Entry 8FTI (electron microscopy, 3.50 A resolution); this record covers chains A and B.

# Chain A
Molecule: Integrase
From: Planctomycetota bacterium
UniProtKB: A0A660UUL5 (A0A660UUL5_9BACT); residue numbers follow UniProt; this construct covers 1-775
Sequence (775 residues; numbered 1 to 775; the number before each row is that of its first residue):
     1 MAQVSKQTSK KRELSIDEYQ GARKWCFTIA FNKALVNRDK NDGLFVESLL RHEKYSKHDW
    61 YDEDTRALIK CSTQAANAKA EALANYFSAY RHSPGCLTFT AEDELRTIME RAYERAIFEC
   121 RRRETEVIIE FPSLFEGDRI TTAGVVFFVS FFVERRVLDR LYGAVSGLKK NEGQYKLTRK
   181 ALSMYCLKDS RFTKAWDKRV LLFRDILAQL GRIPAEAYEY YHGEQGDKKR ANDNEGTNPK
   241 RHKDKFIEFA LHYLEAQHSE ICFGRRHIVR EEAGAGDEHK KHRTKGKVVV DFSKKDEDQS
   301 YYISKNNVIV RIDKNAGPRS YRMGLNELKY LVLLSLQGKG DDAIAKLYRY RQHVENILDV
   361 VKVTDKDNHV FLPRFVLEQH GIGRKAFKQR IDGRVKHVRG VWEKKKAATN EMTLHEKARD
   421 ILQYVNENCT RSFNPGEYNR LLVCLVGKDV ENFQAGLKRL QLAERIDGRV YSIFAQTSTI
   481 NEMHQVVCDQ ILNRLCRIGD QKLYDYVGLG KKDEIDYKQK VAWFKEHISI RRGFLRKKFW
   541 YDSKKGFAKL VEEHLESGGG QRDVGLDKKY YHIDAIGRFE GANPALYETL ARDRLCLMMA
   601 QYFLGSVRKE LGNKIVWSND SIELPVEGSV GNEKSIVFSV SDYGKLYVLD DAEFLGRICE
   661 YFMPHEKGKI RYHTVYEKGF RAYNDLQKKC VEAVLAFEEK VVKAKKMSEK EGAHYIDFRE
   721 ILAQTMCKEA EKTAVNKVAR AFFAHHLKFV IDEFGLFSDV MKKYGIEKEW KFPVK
Disordered / not traced: 1-13, 228-232, 271-280, 707-716
Differences from the reference sequence: engineered mutation Ala84 (Arg in A0A660UUL5), Ala89 (His in A0A660UUL5), Ala739 (Arg in A0A660UUL5), Ala744 (His in A0A660UUL5)
Reported in the primary citation:
  - binding site for crRNA-linker-target hairpin RNA (chain B): Lys57, Arg155, Arg156, Arg179, Lys188, Arg191, Thr193, Arg204, Asp205, Lys243, Lys245, Arg681
  - mutagenesis - K54A, K54E, K57A, R155A/R156A, R179A, R179E/K180E, K188E/R191E, K188E, R191E, K194E, R204E, K243E/K245E, K645E, Y647A, R681A, R719A, R719E, K748E: decreased catalytic activity
  - conformationally variable residues (loop rearrangement, order/disorder transition): Lys194, Arg608, Lys609, Lys645, Asp717 to Glu729
  - mutagenesis - K194E, R608E/K609E, K645E: abolished catalytic activity
  - mutagenesis - Y643A: abolished catalytic activity (collateral activity)
  - mutagenesis - Y647A: unchanged catalytic activity (on-target cleavage activity)

# Chain B
Molecule: crRNA-linker-target hairpin RNA
Sequence (103 nucleotides; numbered -67 to 35; the number before each row is that of its first residue; numbers below 1 keep their minus sign (G-67 is residue -67)):
   -67 GGAAGAAGAG UUUAUUCAGA UAGAUUUGUC CUUCUUCGGA CAAAUCUAUC UGAAUAAACU
    -7 CUUCUUCGCU GGAGCAGCCC CCGAUUUGUG GGGUGAUUAC AGC
Disordered / not traced: -36 to -31

# How chain A and chain B interact
Pairs across the interface - 97 pairs, chain A then chain B:
  Arg51(A) with G-49(B), salt bridge to the phosphate
  Tyr55(A) with C-51(B), sugar contact
  Lys57(A) with G-16(B), sugar contact
  Arg155(A) with A-25(B), salt bridge to the phosphate
  Arg156(A) with A-25(B), sugar contact
  Asp159(A) with A-26(B), hydrogen bond to the sugar
  Arg179(A) with C-27(B), sugar contact
  Lys188(A) with G-49(B), phosphate contact
  Asp189(A) with A-24(B), phosphate contact
  Ser190(A) with A-24(B), hydrogen bond to the phosphate
  Arg191(A) with C-51(B), salt bridge to the phosphate; A-50(B), salt bridge to the phosphate
  Phe192(A) with A-50(B), phosphate contact; G-49(B), phosphate contact
  Thr193(A) with C-51(B), phosphate contact; A-50(B), hydrogen bond to the phosphate
  Trp196(A) with A-15(B), sugar contact; A-14(B), sugar contact
  Arg204(A) with U-52(B), hydrogen bond to the phosphate
  Asp205(A) with A-12(B), hydrogen bond to the sugar
  Glu235(A) with A-11(B), hydrogen bond to the sugar; A-10(B), sugar contact
  His242(A) with A-10(B), sugar contact
  Lys243(A) with A-11(B), hydrogen bond to the phosphate; A-10(B), salt bridge to the phosphate
  Lys245(A) with A-12(B), phosphate contact; A-11(B), salt bridge to the phosphate
  Lys281(A) with C35(B), base contact
  His282(A) with C35(B), base contact
  Lys285(A) with U-3(B), hydrogen bond to the sugar
  Lys287(A) with A33(B), salt bridge to the phosphate
  Val290(A) with A31(B), sugar contact
  Tyr302(A) with A31(B), hydrogen bond to the phosphate
  Lys305(A) with G9(B), hydrogen bond to the sugar; U29(B), base contact
  Asn306(A) with C10(B), phosphate contact
  Asn307(A) with A8(B), sugar contact; G9(B), sugar contact
  Arg322(A) with A31(B), salt bridge to the phosphate
  Lys329(A) with U19(B), base contact
  Tyr330(A) with G20(B), hydrogen bond to the phosphate
  Phe371(A) with C7(B), hydrogen bond to the sugar
  Leu372(A) with C7(B), sugar contact
  Pro373(A) with C7(B), sugar contact
  Arg374(A) with G6(B), hydrogen bond to the base; C7(B), salt bridge to the phosphate; U26(B), base contact
  Phe375(A) with A5(B), phosphate contact; G6(B), hydrogen bond to the phosphate
  Lys385(A) with G25(B), salt bridge to the phosphate
  Arg394(A) with U26(B), salt bridge to the phosphate; G27(B), hydrogen bond to the sugar
  His397(A) with U26(B), sugar contact
  Trp402(A) with G27(B), hydrogen bond to the base
  Leu414(A) with G-67(B), base contact
  His415(A) with G-66(B), sugar contact
  Gln423(A) with G27(B), base contact
  Asn426(A) with G0(B), sugar contact
  Ser432(A) with C1(B), hydrogen bond to the sugar
  Phe433(A) with G0(B), sugar contact
  Pro435(A) with G0(B), base contact
  Tyr438(A) with G0(B), sugar contact
  Val446(A) with G-66(B), sugar contact
  Tyr506(A) with G27(B), hydrogen bond to the base
  Val507(A) with G27(B), hydrogen bond to the sugar
  Lys511(A) with G3(B), phosphate contact; G4(B), salt bridge to the phosphate; A5(B), salt bridge to the phosphate
  Lys512(A) with G3(B), phosphate contact; G4(B), phosphate contact
  Asp513(A) with G4(B), sugar contact
  Ile515(A) with G3(B), sugar contact
  Lys520(A) with G4(B), hydrogen bond to the phosphate
  Trp523(A) with C32(B), sugar contact
  His527(A) with A31(B), sugar contact
  Ile528(A) with A31(B), base contact
  Ser529(A) with C7(B), hydrogen bond to the base
  Arg531(A) with C7(B), phosphate contact; A8(B), salt bridge to the phosphate
  Arg532(A) with A8(B), hydrogen bond to the phosphate; G9(B), salt bridge to the phosphate; U21(B), salt bridge to the phosphate
  Lys537(A) with U21(B), hydrogen bond to the sugar
  Phe547(A) with G20(B), phosphate contact
  Lys549(A) with U18(B), phosphate contact
  His572(A) with U18(B), base contact
  Arg578(A) with U17(B), salt bridge to the phosphate
  Phe579(A) with A16(B), base contact; U17(B), phosphate contact
  Pro584(A) with U18(B), base contact
  Tyr587(A) with U18(B), hydrogen bond to the phosphate
  Glu588(A) with U19(B), hydrogen bond to the sugar
  Ser641(A) with C-51(B), phosphate contact
  His673(A) with A-24(B), hydrogen bond to the sugar
  Glu677(A) with A-25(B), base contact
  Arg681(A) with U-41(B), sugar contact; G-40(B), sugar contact
Other interface residues (no listed pair), chain A (99 interface residues in all): Lys176, Ala195, Leu201, Arg212, Gly236, Val288, Val289, Ser304, Ile309, Tyr321, Gly324, Val370, Thr413, Arg419, Asn439, Leu442, Val443, Gly508, Glu514, Ile530, Gly533, Arg536, Gly546
Other interface residues (no listed pair), chain B (52 interface residues in all): A-65, U-55, U-53, U-23, U-13, U-2, C-1, U30, G34

# Summary
Chain A and chain B form an interface of 99 and 52 residues respectively, with 26 hydrogen bonds and 17 salt
bridges. Polar contacts include Arg374(A)-G6(B), Trp402(A)-G27(B) and Tyr506(A)-G27(B). From the paper: a
binding site for crRNA-linker-target hairpin RNA (chain B) at Lys57(A), Arg155(A) and Arg156(A) among others;
K54A, K54E and K57A of chain A, among others, reduce catalytic activity; 20 substitutions were tested in all.
Here chain A is Integrase (Planctomycetota bacterium) and chain B is crRNA-linker-target hairpin RNA. Entry
8FTI (Cryo-EM structure of the Cas13bt3-crRNA-target RNA ternary complex in activated state) was determined by
electron microscopy.
